PDB entry 9IJ5 | electron microscopy, 2.80 A resolution | chains A and C of the 3 polymer chains in the assembly

# Chain A
Name: Piwi-like protein 2
From: Mus musculus
Notes: EC 3.1.26.-
Reference sequence: Q8CDG1 (PIWL2_MOUSE); numbering as in UniProt (aligned over 1-971)
Amino-acid sequence (971 residues; each row starts with the number of its first residue):
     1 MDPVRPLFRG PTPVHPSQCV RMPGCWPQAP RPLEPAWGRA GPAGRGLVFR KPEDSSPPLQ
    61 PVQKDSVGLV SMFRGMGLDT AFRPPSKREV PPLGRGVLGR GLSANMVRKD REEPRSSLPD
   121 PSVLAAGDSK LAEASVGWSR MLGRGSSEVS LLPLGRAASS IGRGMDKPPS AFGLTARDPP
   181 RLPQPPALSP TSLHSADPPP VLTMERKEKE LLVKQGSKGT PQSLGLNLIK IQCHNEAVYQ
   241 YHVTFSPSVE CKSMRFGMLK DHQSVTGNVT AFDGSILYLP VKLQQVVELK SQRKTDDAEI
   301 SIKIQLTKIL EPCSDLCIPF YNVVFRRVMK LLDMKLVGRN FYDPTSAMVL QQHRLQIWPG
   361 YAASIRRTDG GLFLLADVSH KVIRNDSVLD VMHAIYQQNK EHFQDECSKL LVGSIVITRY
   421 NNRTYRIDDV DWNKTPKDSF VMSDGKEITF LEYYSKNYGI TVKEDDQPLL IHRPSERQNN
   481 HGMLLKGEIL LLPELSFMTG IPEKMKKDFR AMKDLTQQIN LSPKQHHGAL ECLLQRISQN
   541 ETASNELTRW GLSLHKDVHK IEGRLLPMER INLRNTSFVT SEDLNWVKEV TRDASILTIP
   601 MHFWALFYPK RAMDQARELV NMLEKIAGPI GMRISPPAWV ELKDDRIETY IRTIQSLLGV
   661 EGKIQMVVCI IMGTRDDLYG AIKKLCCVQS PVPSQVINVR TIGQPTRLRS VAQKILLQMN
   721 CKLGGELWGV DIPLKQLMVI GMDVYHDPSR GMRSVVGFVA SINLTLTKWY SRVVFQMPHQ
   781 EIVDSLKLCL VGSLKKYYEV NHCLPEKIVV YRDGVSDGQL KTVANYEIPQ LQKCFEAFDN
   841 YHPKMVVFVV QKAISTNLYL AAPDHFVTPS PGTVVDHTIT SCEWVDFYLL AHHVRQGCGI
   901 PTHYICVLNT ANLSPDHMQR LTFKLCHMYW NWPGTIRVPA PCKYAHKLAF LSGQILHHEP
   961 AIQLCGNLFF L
Not modelled in the structure: 1-208, 477-484
Sequence notes: engineered mutation Ala853 (Lys in Q8CDG1)
Residues lining bound ligands: Mg2+ (MG): Asp743, Val744, Asp813, Gly814, His946

# Chain C
Molecule: 25-nt RNA strand
From: Homo sapiens
Sequence (25 nucleotides; numbered 1 to 25; the number before each row is that of its first residue):
     1 GAGCCAAGUU UCCAUGUUGA UGGUA

# Chain A / chain C interface
Contacting residue pairs (48; chain A residue first):
  Lys252(A) - U11(C)  salt bridge to the phosphate
  Asp273(A) - U10(C)  sugar contact
  Asp273(A) - U11(C)  hydrogen bond to the sugar
  Asp273(A) - C12(C)  phosphate contact
  Ser275(A) - U10(C)  sugar contact
  Ile318(A) - C12(C)  sugar contact
  Pro319(A) - C12(C)  sugar contact
  Asn322(A) - C12(C)  hydrogen bond to the phosphate
  Asn322(A) - C13(C)  hydrogen bond to the phosphate
  Val323(A) - U11(C)  phosphate contact
  Val323(A) - C12(C)  phosphate contact
  Arg326(A) - C12(C)  salt bridge to the phosphate
  Arg326(A) - C13(C)  salt bridge to the phosphate
  Arg339(A) - C12(C)  sugar contact
  Arg339(A) - C13(C)  salt bridge to the phosphate
  Ala363(A) - C13(C)  phosphate contact
  Ser364(A) - C13(C)  hydrogen bond to the phosphate
  Arg366(A) - A14(C)  salt bridge to the phosphate
  Arg423(A) - U10(C)  salt bridge to the phosphate
  Arg423(A) - U11(C)  salt bridge to the phosphate
  Leu485(A) - G8(C)  phosphate contact
  Lys506(A) - A20(C)  sugar contact
  Lys506(A) - U21(C)  phosphate contact
  Met512(A) - U21(C)  sugar contact
  Thr516(A) - U21(C)  hydrogen bond to the sugar
  Thr516(A) - G22(C)  sugar contact
  Val587(A) - A25(C)  sugar contact
  Lys588(A) - A25(C)  hydrogen bond to the phosphate
  Ser710(A) - A25(C)  sugar contact
  Lys714(A) - A25(C)  hydrogen bond to the base
  Val815(A) - U15(C)  hydrogen bond to the sugar
  Ser816(A) - U15(C)  sugar contact
  Asp817(A) - A14(C)  hydrogen bond to the sugar
  Gln851(A) - U15(C)  sugar contact
  Gln851(A) - G16(C)  phosphate contact
  Lys852(A) - G16(C)  salt bridge to the phosphate
  Lys852(A) - U17(C)  phosphate contact
  Ala853(A) - U15(C)  phosphate contact
  Ala853(A) - G16(C)  phosphate contact
  Ser855(A) - A14(C)  phosphate contact
  Ser855(A) - U15(C)  phosphate contact
  Arg895(A) - G23(C)  sugar contact
  Arg895(A) - U24(C)  hydrogen bond to the sugar
  Gln896(A) - G22(C)  hydrogen bond to the base
  Gln896(A) - G23(C)  sugar contact
  His946(A) - U17(C)  salt bridge to the phosphate
  Phe950(A) - U18(C)  phosphate contact
  Gln954(A) - U18(C)  hydrogen bond to the phosphate
Interface residues without a listed pair, chain A (38 interface residues in all): Ile276, Phe509, Asn585, Tyr745, Asp813
Interface residues without a listed pair, chain C (17 interface residues in all): U9

# In short
The interface between chain A and chain C involves 38 residues on one side and 17 on the other; the contacts
include 12 hydrogen bonds and 9 salt bridges. Among the polar pairs are Lys714(A)-A25(C), Gln896(A)-G22(C) and
Asp273(A)-U11(C). Bound to chain A: Mg2+.
Chain A is Piwi-like protein 2 (Mus musculus) and chain C is a 25-nt RNA strand (Homo sapiens); the structure,
Cryo-EM Structure of MILI(K853A)-piRNA-target, was determined by electron microscopy together with 9IIY, 9IIZ,
9IJ0, 9IJ1, 9IJ2, 9IJ3 and 9IJ4 from the same study.
